Entry 7SP4 (electron microscopy, 3.71 A resolution); this record covers chains B and r of the 54 polymer chains in the assembly.

[Chain B]
Protein: Gene 3 protein
Source organism: Shigella phage Sf6
UniProtKB: Q716H2 (Q716H2_BPSFV); numbering as in UniProt (aligned over 1-708)
Chain sequence (708 residues; numbered 1 to 708; the number before each row is that of its first residue):
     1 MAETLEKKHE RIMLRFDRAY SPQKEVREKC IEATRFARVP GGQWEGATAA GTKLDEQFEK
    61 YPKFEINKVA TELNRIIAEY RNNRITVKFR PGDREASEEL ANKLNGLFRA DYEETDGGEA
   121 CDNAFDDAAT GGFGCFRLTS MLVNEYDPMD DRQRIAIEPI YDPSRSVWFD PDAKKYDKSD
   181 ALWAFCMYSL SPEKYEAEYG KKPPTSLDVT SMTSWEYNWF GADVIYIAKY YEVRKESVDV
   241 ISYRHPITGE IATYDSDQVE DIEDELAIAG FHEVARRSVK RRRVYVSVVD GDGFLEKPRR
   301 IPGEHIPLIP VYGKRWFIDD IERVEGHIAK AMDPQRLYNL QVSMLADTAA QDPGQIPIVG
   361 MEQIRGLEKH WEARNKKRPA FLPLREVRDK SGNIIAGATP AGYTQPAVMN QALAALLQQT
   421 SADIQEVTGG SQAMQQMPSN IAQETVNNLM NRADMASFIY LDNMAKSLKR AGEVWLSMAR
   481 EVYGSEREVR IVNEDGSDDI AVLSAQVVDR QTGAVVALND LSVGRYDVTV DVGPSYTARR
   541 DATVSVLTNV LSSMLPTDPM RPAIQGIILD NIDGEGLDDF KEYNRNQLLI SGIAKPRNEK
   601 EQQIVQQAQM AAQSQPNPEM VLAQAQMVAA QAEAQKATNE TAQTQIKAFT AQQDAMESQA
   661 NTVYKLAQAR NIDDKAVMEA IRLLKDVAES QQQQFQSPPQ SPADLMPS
Not modelled in the structure: 144-151, 430-449, 492-506, 672-708

[Chain r]
Protein: Gene 7 protein
Source organism: Shigella phage Sf6
UniProtKB: Q716G8 (Q716G8_BPSFV); numbering as in UniProt (aligned over 1-160)
Chain sequence (160 residues; each row starts with the number of its first residue):
     1 MATVLTKGEI VLFALRKFAI ASNASLTDVE PQSIEDGVND LEDMMSEWMI NPGDIGYAFA
    61 TGDEQPLPDD ESGLPRKYKH AVGYQLLLRM LSDYSLEPTP QVLSNAQRSY DALMTDTLVV
   121 PSMRRRGDFP VGQGNKYDVF TSDRYYPGDL PLIDGDIPNA
Not modelled in the structure: 1-2, 159-160

[Chain B / chain r interface]
Contacting residue pairs (24; chain B residue first):
  Met361(B) - Asp111(r)
  Met361(B) - Met114(r)
  Met361(B) - Thr115(r)
  Met361(B) - Leu118(r)  hydrophobic
  Glu362(B) - Tyr110(r)
  Glu362(B) - Met114(r)
  Arg365(B) - Asn51(r)
  Arg365(B) - Pro52(r)  hydrogen bond (side chain-backbone)
  Arg365(B) - Met114(r)  hydrogen bond (side chain-backbone)
  Arg365(B) - Thr117(r)  hydrogen bond
  Arg365(B) - Leu118(r)
  Glu368(B) - Pro121(r)
  Glu372(B) - Pro121(r)
  Glu372(B) - Met123(r)
  Arg374(B) - Arg126(r)
  Asn375(B) - Met123(r)
  Asn375(B) - Arg126(r)  hydrogen bond (backbone-side chain)
  Lys376(B) - Arg124(r)  hydrogen bond (side chain-backbone)
  Lys376(B) - Arg125(r)
  Lys376(B) - Arg126(r)  hydrogen bond (backbone-side chain)
  Lys377(B) - Arg126(r)
  Arg385(B) - Asn51(r)
  Lys390(B) - Pro100(r)
  Lys390(B) - Leu103(r)
Also at the interface, not in a pair above, chain B (12 interface residues in all): Ala373
Also at the interface, not in a pair above, chain r (17 interface residues in all): Ser104, Gln107

[Overview]
The interface between chain B and chain r involves 12 residues on one side and 17 on the other, with 6
hydrogen bonds. Polar contacts include Arg365(B)-Pro52(r), Arg365(B)-Met114(r) and Arg365(B)-Thr117(r).
Chain B is Gene 3 protein and chain r is Gene 7 protein, both from Shigella phage Sf6; the structure, In situ
cryo-EM structure of bacteriophage Sf6 gp3:gp7:gp5 complex in conformation 2 at 3.71A resolution, was
determined by electron microscopy together with 7UKJ, 7SPU, 7SFS and 7SG7 from the same study.
